4X6A - chains A and E of the 12 polymer chains in the assembly; structure by X-ray diffraction, 3.96 A resolution.

# Chain A
Protein: DNA-directed RNA polymerase II subunit RPB1
Organism: Saccharomyces cerevisiae (strain ATCC 204508 / S288c)
Notes: EC 2.7.7.6
Reference sequence: P04050 (RPB1_YEAST); residue numbers follow UniProt; this construct covers 1-1733
Chain sequence (1733 residues; each row starts with the number of its first residue):
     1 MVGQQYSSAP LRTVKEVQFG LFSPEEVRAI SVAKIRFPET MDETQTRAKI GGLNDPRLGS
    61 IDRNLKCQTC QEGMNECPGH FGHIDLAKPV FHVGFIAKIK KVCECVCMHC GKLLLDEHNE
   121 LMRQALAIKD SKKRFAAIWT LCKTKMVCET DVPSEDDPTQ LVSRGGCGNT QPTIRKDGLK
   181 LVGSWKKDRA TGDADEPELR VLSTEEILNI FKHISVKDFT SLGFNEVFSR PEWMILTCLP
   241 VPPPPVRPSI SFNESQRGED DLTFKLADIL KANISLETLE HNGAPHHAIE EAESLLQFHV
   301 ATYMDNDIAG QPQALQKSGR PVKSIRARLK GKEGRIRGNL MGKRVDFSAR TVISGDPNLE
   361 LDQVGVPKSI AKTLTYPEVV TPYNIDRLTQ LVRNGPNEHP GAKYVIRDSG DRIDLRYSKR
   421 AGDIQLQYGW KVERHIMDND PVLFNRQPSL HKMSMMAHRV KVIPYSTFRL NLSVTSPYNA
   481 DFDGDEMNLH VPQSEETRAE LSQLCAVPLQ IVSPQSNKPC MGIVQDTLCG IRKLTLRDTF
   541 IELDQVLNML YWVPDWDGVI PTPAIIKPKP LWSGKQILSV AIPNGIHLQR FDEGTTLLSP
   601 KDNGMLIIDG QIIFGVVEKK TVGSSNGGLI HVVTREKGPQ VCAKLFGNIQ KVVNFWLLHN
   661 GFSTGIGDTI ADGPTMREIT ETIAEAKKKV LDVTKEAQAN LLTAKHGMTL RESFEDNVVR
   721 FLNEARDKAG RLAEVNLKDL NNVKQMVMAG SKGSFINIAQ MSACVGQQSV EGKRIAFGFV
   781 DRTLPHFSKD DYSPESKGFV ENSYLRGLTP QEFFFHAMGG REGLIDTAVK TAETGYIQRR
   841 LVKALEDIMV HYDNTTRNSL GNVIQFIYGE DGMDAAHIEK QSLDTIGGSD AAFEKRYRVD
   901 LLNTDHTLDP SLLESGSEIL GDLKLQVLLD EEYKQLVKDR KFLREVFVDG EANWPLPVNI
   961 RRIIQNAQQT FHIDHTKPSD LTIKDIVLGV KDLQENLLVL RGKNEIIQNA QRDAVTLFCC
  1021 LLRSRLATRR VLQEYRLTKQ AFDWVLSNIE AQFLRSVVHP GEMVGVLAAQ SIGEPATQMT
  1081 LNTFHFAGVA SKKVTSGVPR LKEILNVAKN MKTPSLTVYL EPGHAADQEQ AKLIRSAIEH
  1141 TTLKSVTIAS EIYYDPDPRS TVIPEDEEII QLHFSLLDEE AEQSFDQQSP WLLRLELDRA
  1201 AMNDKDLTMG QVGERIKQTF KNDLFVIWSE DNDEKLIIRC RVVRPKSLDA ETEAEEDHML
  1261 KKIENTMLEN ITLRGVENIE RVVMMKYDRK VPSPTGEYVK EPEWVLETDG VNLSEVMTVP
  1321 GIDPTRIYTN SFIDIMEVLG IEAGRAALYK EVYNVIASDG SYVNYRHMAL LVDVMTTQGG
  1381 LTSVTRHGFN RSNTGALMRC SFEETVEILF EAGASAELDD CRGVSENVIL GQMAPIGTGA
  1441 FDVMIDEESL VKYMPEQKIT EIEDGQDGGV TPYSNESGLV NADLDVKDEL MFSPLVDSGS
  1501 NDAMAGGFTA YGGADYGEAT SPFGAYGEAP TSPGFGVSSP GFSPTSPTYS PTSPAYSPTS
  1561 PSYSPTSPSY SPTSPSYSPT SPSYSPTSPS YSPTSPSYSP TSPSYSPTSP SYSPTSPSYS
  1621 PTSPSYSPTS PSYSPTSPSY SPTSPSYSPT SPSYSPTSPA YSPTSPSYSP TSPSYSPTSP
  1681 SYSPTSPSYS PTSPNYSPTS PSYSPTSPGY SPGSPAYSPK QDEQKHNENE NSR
Unresolved in the structure: 1-2, 155-160, 187-198, 1082-1091, 1177-1186, 1244-1253, 1446-1733
Bound ions: Zn2+ site 1: Cys70, Cys77, His80; Zn2+ site 2: Cys110, Cys148, Cys167

# Chain E
Protein: DNA-directed RNA polymerases I, II, and III subunit RPABC1
Organism: Saccharomyces cerevisiae (strain ATCC 204508 / S288c)
Reference sequence: P20434 (RPAB1_YEAST); residue numbers follow UniProt; this construct covers 1-215
Chain sequence (215 residues; row label = number of the first residue in the row):
     1 MDQENERNIS RLWRAFRTVK EMVKDRGYFI TQEEVELPLE DFKAKYCDSM GRPQRKMMSF
    61 QANPTEESIS KFPDMGSLWV EFCDEPSVGV KTMKTFVIHI QEKNFQTGIF VYQNNITPSA
   121 MKLVPSIPPA TIETFNEAAL VVNITHHELV PKHIRLSSDE KRELLKRYRL KESQLPRIQR
   181 ADPVALYLGL KRGEVVKIIR KSETSGRYAS YRICM
Unresolved in the structure: 1

# How chain A and chain E interact
Pairs across the interface - 77 pairs, chain A then chain E:
  Arg857(A) with Tyr168(E), hydrogen bond (side chain-backbone); Leu170(E); Gln174(E)
  Leu860(A) with Gln174(E)
  Gly861(A) with Gln174(E)
  Asn862(A) with Gln174(E)
  Val863(A) with Leu170(E), hydrophobic; Gln174(E), hydrogen bond (backbone-backbone); Pro176(E)
  Gln865(A) with Tyr208(E)
  Phe866(A) with Tyr168(E), hydrophobic; Tyr208(E), hydrogen bond (backbone-side chain); Ala209(E); Tyr211(E)
  Ile867(A) with Tyr208(E)
  Gly869(A) with Thr204(E), hydrogen bond (backbone-side chain)
  Glu870(A) with Arg200(E), salt bridge; Ser202(E), hydrogen bond; Thr204(E); Ser205(E), hydrogen bond (backbone-side chain); Tyr208(E)
  Asp871(A) with Thr204(E), hydrogen bond
  Phe942(A) with Arg207(E)
  Val946(A) with Lys201(E)
  Trp954(A) with Glu203(E)
  Leu956(A) with Thr204(E)
  Asn1004(A) with Arg167(E)
  Ile1006(A) with Glu163(E); Tyr211(E)
  Ile1007(A) with Arg167(E); Tyr168(E), hydrophobic
  Asp1013(A) with Ser205(E); Arg207(E)
  Ala1014(A) with Ser205(E)
  Leu1017(A) with Glu203(E); Thr204(E); Ser205(E); Gly206(E)
  Met1317(A) with Val142(E)
  Thr1318(A) with Arg11(E), hydrogen bond; Arg14(E), hydrogen bond (backbone-side chain)
  Val1319(A) with Arg14(E), hydrogen bond (backbone-side chain)
  Pro1324(A) with Val142(E), hydrophobic; His147(E), hydrogen bond (backbone-side chain)
  Thr1325(A) with His146(E), hydrogen bond (side chain-backbone); His147(E), hydrogen bond (backbone-side chain); Glu148(E), hydrogen bond (backbone-backbone)
  Arg1326(A) with His147(E)
  Ile1327(A) with His147(E)
  Ile1335(A) with Leu149(E), hydrophobic
  Glu1337(A) with Pro183(E)
  Val1338(A) with Pro183(E)
  Leu1339(A) with Ile144(E); His147(E); Val150(E); Val184(E)
  Gly1340(A) with Asp182(E); Pro183(E)
  Ile1341(A) with Asp182(E), hydrogen bond (backbone-side chain); Arg212(E)
  Glu1342(A) with His153(E); Arg200(E), salt bridge; Ser210(E); Arg212(E), salt bridge
  Ala1343(A) with Leu149(E), hydrophobic; Val150(E), hydrophobic
  Arg1345(A) with Arg200(E)
  Tyr1349(A) with Glu203(E)
  Tyr1365(A) with Ser202(E); Glu203(E)
  Arg1366(A) with Thr204(E), hydrogen bond
  Asp1373(A) with Arg200(E), salt bridge
  Thr1376(A) with Arg212(E), hydrogen bond (backbone-side chain)
  Thr1377(A) with Pro176(E); Arg177(E), hydrogen bond (backbone-backbone); Arg212(E)
  Gly1379(A) with Arg177(E)
Interface residues without a listed pair, chain A (53 interface residues in all): Ile864, Glu945, Phe947, Ala1010, Thr1016, Glu1315, Met1336, Ala1347, Gln1378
Interface residues without a listed pair, chain E (40 interface residues in all): Val141, Pro151, Leu164, Ser173, Gln179, Ile198, Met215

# Overview
The interface between chain A and chain E involves 53 residues on one side and 40 on the other; the contacts
include 18 hydrogen bonds and 4 salt bridges. Polar contacts include Glu870(A)-Arg200(E), Glu1342(A)-Arg200(E)
and Glu1342(A)-Arg212(E). Cys70(A), Cys77(A) and His80(A) form the Zn2+ site 1.
Chain A is DNA-directed RNA polymerase II subunit RPB1 and chain E is DNA-directed RNA polymerases I, II, and
III subunit RPABC1, both from Saccharomyces cerevisiae (strain ATCC 204508 / S288c); the structure, Crystal
structure of yeast RNA polymerase II encountering oxidative Cyclopurine DNA lesions, was determined by X-ray
diffraction, deposited together with 4X67.
